8B4I - chains A and C of the 10 polymer chains in the assembly; structure by electron microscopy, 3.32 A resolution.

Chain A:
Molecule: Mitochondrial import receptor subunit Tom40
From: Neurospora crassa
UniProt: A0A0B0E409 (A0A0B0E409_NEUCS); numbering as in UniProt (aligned over 1-349)
Chain sequence (349 residues; each row starts with the number of its first residue):
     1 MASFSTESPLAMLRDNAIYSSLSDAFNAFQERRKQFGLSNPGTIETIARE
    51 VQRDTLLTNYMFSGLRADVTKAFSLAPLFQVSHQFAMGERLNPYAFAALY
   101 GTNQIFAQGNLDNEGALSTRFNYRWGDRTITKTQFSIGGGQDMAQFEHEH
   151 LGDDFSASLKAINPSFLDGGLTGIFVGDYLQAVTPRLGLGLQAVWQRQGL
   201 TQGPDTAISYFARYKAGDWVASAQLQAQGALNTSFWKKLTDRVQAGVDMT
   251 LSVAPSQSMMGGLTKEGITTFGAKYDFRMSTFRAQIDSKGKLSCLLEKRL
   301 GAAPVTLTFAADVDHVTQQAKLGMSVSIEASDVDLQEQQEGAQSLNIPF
Not modelled in the structure: 1-24
Small-molecule neighbours:
  - DU0 (2-[2-[(1S,2S,4S,5'R,6R,7S,8R,9S,12S,13R,16S)-5',7,9,13-tetramethylspiro[5-oxapentacyclo[10.8.0.02,9.04,8.013,18]icos-18-ene-6,2'-oxane]-16-yl]oxyethyl]propane-1,3-diol), molecule 1: I286, D287, S288, K289, G290, V316
  - DU0, molecule 2: I286, H315, V316
  - DU0, molecule 3: L300, A303, V305, I328
  - diundecyl phosphatidyl choline (PLC): L65, R66, A67, M87, L296, K298, L300, L307, F309, M324, V326
Reported in the primary citation:
  - binding site for diundecyl phosphatidyl choline: F309

Chain C:
Molecule: Mitochondrial import receptor subunit Tom22
From: Neurospora crassa
UniProt: A0A0B0ECE8 (A0A0B0ECE8_NEUCS); residues 1-154 here = UniProt positions 1-154
Chain sequence (160 residues; numbered 1 to 160; the number before each row is that of its first residue):
     1 MVQLTEVEDEHFQQPQVGPEEDDEDFTDTDSEISVDSDYESQETFTDRLY
    51 ALRDMVSPTTRGWFYHKYSTTTNFVKSTLSFAGRAAWAVSVSGLLIGVPF
   101 AIAFAEDQNYAAMEQEARMRELGSDVLTAGGEGQAGTAEKTLAAIGGEGA
   151 RPALHHHHHH
Not modelled in the structure: 1-62, 123-160
Differences from the reference sequence: expression tag (155-160)
Small-molecule neighbours:
  - DU0 (2-[2-[(1S,2S,4S,5'R,6R,7S,8R,9S,12S,13R,16S)-5',7,9,13-tetramethylspiro[5-oxapentacyclo[10.8.0.02,9.04,8.013,18]icos-18-ene-6,2'-oxane]-16-yl]oxyethyl]propane-1,3-diol), molecule 1: F81, R84, A85, A88, V89, S92
  - DU0, molecule 2: V89, S92, G93, I96, G97, F100, A101, F104
  - DU0, molecule 3: G93, L94, G97, V98, A101, I102, A105, N109
  - diundecyl phosphatidyl choline (PLC): V91, L94, L95, V98, P99, I102, E106

Chain A / chain C interface:
Residue-residue contacts - 29 pairs, chain A then chain C:
  Y275(A) with F100(C), hydrophobic
  F277(A) with A103(C), hydrophobic; D107(C)
  R278(A) with D107(C), salt bridge; Y110(C); A111(C); E114(C), salt bridge
  M279(A) with Y110(C), hydrophobic
  S280(A) with A103(C)
  F282(A) with I96(C), hydrophobic; P99(C), hydrophobic; F100(C), hydrophobic
  L292(A) with S92(C); L95(C), hydrophobic; I96(C), hydrophobic
  C294(A) with L95(C)
  L296(A) with P99(C); A103(C), hydrophobic
  K298(A) with E106(C), salt bridge
  F309(A) with P99(C), hydrophobic
  A311(A) with L95(C), hydrophobic
  V313(A) with L95(C), hydrophobic
  H315(A) with R84(C), hydrogen bond (backbone-side chain); A88(C); V91(C); S92(C)
  V316(A) with R84(C), hydrogen bond (backbone-side chain)
  Q318(A) with R84(C), hydrogen bond; W87(C)
Interface residues without a listed pair, chain A (17 interface residues in all): A284
Interface residues without a listed pair, chain C (16 interface residues in all): F104

Overview:
The interface between chain A and chain C involves 17 residues on one side and 16 on the other, with 3
hydrogen bonds and 3 salt bridges. Among the polar pairs are R278(A)-D107(C), R278(A)-E114(C) and
K298(A)-E106(C). The paper reports a binding site for diundecyl phosphatidyl choline at F309(A).
Chain A is Mitochondrial import receptor subunit Tom40 and chain C is Mitochondrial import receptor subunit
Tom22, both from Neurospora crassa; the structure, Cryo-EM structure of the Neurospora crassa TOM core complex
at 3.3 angstrom, was determined by electron microscopy.
